PDB entry 4JI0 | X-ray diffraction, 3.49 A resolution | chains A and M of the 21 polymer chains in the assembly

# Chain A
Molecule: 16S rRNA
Source organism: Thermus thermophilus
Sequence (1522 nucleotides; each row starts with the number of its first residue; note: 42 numbers in that range are skipped by the numbering (no residue carries them; nothing is unmodelled there); a row labelled like 190A-190L holds insertion residues (190A, then the next letters in order); numbering starts at 0):
     0 UUUGUUGGAG AGUUUGAUCC UGGCUCAGGG UGAACGCUGG CGGCGUGCCU AAGACAUGCA
    60 AGUCGUGCGG G
    73 CCGCGGGGUU UU
    88 ACUCCG
    95 UGGUC
   101 AGCGGCGGAC GGGUGAGUAA CGCGUGGGU
  129A G
   130 ACCUACCCGG AAGAGGGGGA CAACCCGGGG AAACUCGGGC UAAUCCCCCA UGUGGACCCG
   190 C
190A-190L CCCUUGGGGUGU
   191 GUCCAAAGGG CUUU
   216 GCCCGCUUCC GGAUGGGCCC GCGUCCCAUC AGCUAGUUGG UGGGGUAAUG GCCCACCAAG
   276 GCGACGACGG GUAGCCGGUC UGAGAGGAUG GCCGGCCACA GGGGCACUGA GACACGGGCC
   336 CCACUCCUAC GGGAGGCAGC AGUUAGGAAU CUUCCGCAAU GGGCGCAAGC CUGACGGAGC
   396 GACGCCGCUU GGAGGAAGAA GCCCUUCGGG GUGUAAACUC CUGAA
   442 CCCGGGACGA AACCCCCGAC GA
   474 GGGGACUGAC GGUACCGGG
   494 GUAAUAGCGC CGGCCAACUC CGUGCCAGCA GCCGCGGUAA UACGGAGGGC GCGAGCGUUA
   554 CCCGGAUUCA CUGGGCGUAA AGGGCGUGUA GGCGGCCUGG GGCGUCCCAU GUGAAAGACC
   614 ACGGCUCAAC CGUGGGGGAG CGUGGGAUAC GCUCAGGCUA GACGGUGGGA GAGGGUGGUG
   674 GAAUUCCCGG AGUAGCGGUG AAAUGCGCAG AUACCGGGAG GAACGCCGAU GGCGAAGGCA
   734 GCCACCUGGU CCACCCGUGA CGCUGAGGCG CGAAAGCGUG GGGAGCAAAC CGGAUUAGAU
   794 ACCCGGGUAG UCCACGCCCU AAACGAUGCG CGCUAGGUCU CUGGGUCU
   848 CCUGGGGGCC GAAGCUAACG CGUUAAGCGC GCCGCCUGGG GAGUACGGCC GCAAGGCUGA
   908 AACUCAAAGG AAUUGACGGG GGCCCGCACA AGCGGUGGAG CAUGUGGUUU AAUUCGAAGX
   968 AACGCGAAGA ACCUUACCAG GCCUUGACAU GCUAGG
 1003A G
  1004 AACCCGGGUG AAAGCCUGGG GUGCCCC
1030A-1030D GCGA
  1031 GGGGAGCCCU AGCACAGGUG CUGCAUGGCC GUCGUCAGCU CGUGCCGUGA GGUGUUGGGU
  1091 UAAGUCCCGC AACGAGCGCA ACCCCCGCCG UUAGUUGCCA GCGGUUCGGC CGGGCACUCU
  1151 AACGGGACUG CCCGCGAAA
  1171 GCGGGAGGAA GGAGGGGACG ACGUCUGGUC AGCAUGGCCC UUACGGCCUG GGCGACACAC
  1231 GUGCUACAAU GCCCACUACA AAGCGAUGCC ACCCGGCAAC GGGGAGCUAA UCGCAAAAAG
  1291 GUGGGCCCAG UUCGGAUUGG GGUCUGCAAC CCGACCCCAU GAAGCCGGAA UCGCUAGUAA
  1351 UCGCGGAUCA G
 1361A C
  1362 CAUGCCGCGG UGAAUACGUU CCCGGGCCUU GUACACACXG CCXGUXACGC CAUGGGAGCG
  1422 GGCUCUACCC GAAGUCGCCG GG
  1446 AGCCUACGGG
  1459 CAGGCGCCGA GGGUAGGGCC CGUGACUGGG GCGAAGUCGU AACAAGGUAG CUGUACCGGA
  1519 AGGUGCGGCU GGAUCCACUC CUUUCU
Not modelled in the structure: 0-4, 1534-1538
Construct notes: conflict C1534 (A2157 in M26923.1), A1535 (C2158 in M26923.1)
Modified positions: PSU (pseudouridine-5'-monophosphate) at position 516, 7MG (7N-methyl-8-hydroguanosine-5'-monophosphate) at position 527, M2G (N2-dimethylguanosine-5'-monophosphate) at position 966, 5MC (5-methylcytidine-5'-monophosphate) at position 967, 2MG (2N-methylguanosine-5'-monophosphate) at position 1207, 5MC (5-methylcytidine-5'-monophosphate) at position 1400, 4OC (4n,o2'-methylcytidine-5'-monophosphate) at position 1402, 5MC (5-methylcytidine-5'-monophosphate) at position 1404, 5MC (5-methylcytidine-5'-monophosphate) at position 1407, UR3 (3-methyluridine-5'-monophoshate) at position 1498, MA6 (6N-dimethyladenosine-5'-monophoshate) at position 1518, MA6 (6N-dimethyladenosine-5'-monophoshate) at position 1519, PSU (pseudouridine-5'-monophosphate) at position 1540, PSU (pseudouridine-5'-monophosphate) at position 1541
Metal / ion sites: Mg2+ site 1 near U5 (its only coordinating residue here); Mg2+ site 2: U12, A914; Mg2+ site 3 near G21 (its only coordinating residue here); Mg2+ site 4: G21, G22; Mg2+ site 5 near C23 (its only coordinating residue here); Mg2+ site 6 near G38 (its only coordinating residue here); Mg2+ site 7: G46, G394; Mg2+ site 8: C48, G115; Mg2+ site 9 near A53 (its only coordinating residue here); Mg2+ site 10: A59, U387; Mg2+ site 11: U62, G105; Mg2+ site 12: C89, U90; 119 more Mg2+ sites not listed
From the paper describing this entry:
  - mutagenesis - C1490U: increased growth

# Chain M
Molecule: ribosomal protein S13
Source organism: Thermus thermophilus
Reference sequence: P80377 (RS13_THET8); numbering as in UniProt (aligned over 1-126)
Sequence (126 residues; row label = number of the first residue in the row):
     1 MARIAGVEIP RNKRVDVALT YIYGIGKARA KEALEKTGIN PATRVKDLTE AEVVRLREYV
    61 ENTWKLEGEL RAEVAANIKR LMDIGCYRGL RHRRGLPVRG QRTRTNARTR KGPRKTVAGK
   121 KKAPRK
Not modelled in the structure: 1, 120-126

# How chain A and chain M interact
Pairs across the interface - 92 pairs, chain A then chain M:
  G947(A) - Arg108(M)  phosphate contact
  G947(A) - Thr109(M)  hydrogen bond to the phosphate
  G947(A) - Arg114(M)  salt bridge to the phosphate
  C948(A) - Asn106(M)  base contact
  C948(A) - Ala107(M)  phosphate contact
  C948(A) - Arg108(M)  hydrogen bond to the phosphate
  C948(A) - Thr109(M)  hydrogen bond to the phosphate
  A949(A) - Gln101(M)  phosphate contact
  A949(A) - Asn106(M)  hydrogen bond to the base
  U950(A) - Arg102(M)  phosphate contact
  U950(A) - Thr105(M)  hydrogen bond to the base
  U950(A) - Asn106(M)  base contact
  G951(A) - Arg102(M)  salt bridge to the phosphate
  G951(A) - Thr105(M)  base contact
  U952(A) - Arg104(M)  salt bridge to the phosphate
  U952(A) - Thr105(M)  base contact
  G953(A) - Arg104(M)  salt bridge to the phosphate
  G954(A) - Arg104(M)  base contact
  A1225(A) - Gln101(M)  phosphate contact
  A1225(A) - Arg102(M)  phosphate contact
  A1225(A) - Thr103(M)  hydrogen bond to the phosphate
  A1225(A) - Arg104(M)  phosphate contact
  C1226(A) - Arg91(M)  salt bridge to the phosphate
  C1226(A) - Leu96(M)  sugar contact
  C1226(A) - Thr103(M)  hydrogen bond to the phosphate
  C1226(A) - Arg104(M)  base contact
  C1226(A) - Lys111(M)  hydrogen bond to the sugar
  A1227(A) - Leu96(M)  phosphate contact
  A1227(A) - Lys111(M)  salt bridge to the phosphate
  A1227(A) - Lys115(M)  hydrogen bond to the sugar
  A1227(A) - Val117(M)  sugar contact
  C1228(A) - Arg104(M)  hydrogen bond to the base
  C1228(A) - Arg108(M)  salt bridge to the phosphate
  C1228(A) - Lys111(M)  salt bridge to the phosphate
  C1228(A) - Arg114(M)  phosphate contact
  C1228(A) - Lys115(M)  hydrogen bond to the phosphate
  C1228(A) - Thr116(M)  hydrogen bond to the phosphate
  C1228(A) - Val117(M)  hydrogen bond to the sugar
  A1229(A) - Arg104(M)  base contact
  A1229(A) - Thr105(M)  base contact
  A1229(A) - Arg114(M)  salt bridge to the phosphate
  A1229(A) - Thr116(M)  hydrogen bond to the phosphate
  C1230(A) - Thr105(M)  base contact
  G1295(A) - Arg14(M)  hydrogen bond to the sugar
  C1296(A) - Arg44(M)  salt bridge to the phosphate
  C1297(A) - Arg44(M)  salt bridge to the phosphate
  U1301(A) - Lys13(M)  phosphate contact
  U1302(A) - Lys13(M)  salt bridge to the phosphate
  U1302(A) - Arg14(M)  base contact
  U1302(A) - Val17(M)  phosphate contact
  U1302(A) - Tyr21(M)  phosphate contact
  A1306(A) - Thr109(M)  hydrogen bond to the sugar
  U1307(A) - Gln101(M)  hydrogen bond to the phosphate
  U1307(A) - Thr109(M)  sugar contact
  U1307(A) - Arg110(M)  phosphate contact
  U1308(A) - Ile78(M)  sugar contact
  U1308(A) - His92(M)  phosphate contact
  U1308(A) - Pro97(M)  phosphate contact
  U1308(A) - Val98(M)  hydrogen bond to the phosphate
  U1308(A) - Arg99(M)  phosphate contact
  U1308(A) - Gln101(M)  phosphate contact
  U1308(A) - Arg110(M)  phosphate contact
  G1309(A) - Val74(M)  sugar contact
  G1309(A) - Asn77(M)  hydrogen bond to the phosphate
  G1309(A) - Ile78(M)  sugar contact
  G1309(A) - Leu81(M)  phosphate contact
  G1309(A) - Arg88(M)  salt bridge to the phosphate
  G1309(A) - His92(M)  salt bridge to the phosphate
  G1309(A) - Val98(M)  phosphate contact
  G1309(A) - Arg99(M)  salt bridge to the phosphate
  G1310(A) - Asn77(M)  phosphate contact
  G1310(A) - Arg80(M)  salt bridge to the phosphate
  G1310(A) - Arg88(M)  salt bridge to the phosphate
  C1320(A) - Tyr87(M)  sugar contact
  C1321(A) - Tyr87(M)  sugar contact
  C1322(A) - Tyr87(M)  phosphate contact
  G1323(A) - Gly100(M)  phosphate contact
  C1328(A) - Ala28(M)  phosphate contact
  C1328(A) - Arg29(M)  hydrogen bond to the sugar
  A1329(A) - Tyr23(M)  phosphate contact
  A1329(A) - Gly24(M)  sugar contact
  A1329(A) - Ile25(M)  phosphate contact
  A1329(A) - Gly26(M)  hydrogen bond to the phosphate
  A1329(A) - Lys27(M)  hydrogen bond to the phosphate
  A1329(A) - Ala28(M)  hydrogen bond to the phosphate
  A1329(A) - Arg29(M)  hydrogen bond to the phosphate
  A1329(A) - Leu70(M)  sugar contact
  U1330(A) - Thr20(M)  phosphate contact
  U1330(A) - Ile22(M)  phosphate contact
  U1330(A) - Tyr23(M)  phosphate contact
  U1330(A) - Ile25(M)  phosphate contact
  U1330(A) - Gly26(M)  phosphate contact
Other interface residues (no listed pair), chain A (34 interface residues in all): G1224, G1331, A1332
Other interface residues (no listed pair), chain M (45 interface residues in all): Pro113

# Summary
34 residues of chain A face 45 of chain M across their interface, with 24 hydrogen bonds and 17 salt bridges.
Among the polar pairs are A949(A)-Asn106(M), U950(A)-Thr105(M) and C1228(A)-Arg104(M). U12(A) and A914(A)
coordinate Mg2+ site 2. G21(A) and G22(A) form the Mg2+ site 4. From the paper: C1490U of chain A increases
growth.
Here chain A is 16S rRNA and chain M is ribosomal protein S13, both from Thermus thermophilus. Entry 4JI0
(Crystal Structure of 30S ribosomal subunit from Thermus thermophilus) was determined by X-ray diffraction
together with 4JI1, 4JI2, 4JI3, 4JI4, 4JI5, 4JI6, 4JI7 and 4JI8 from the same study.
